2FJ7 - chains I and B of the 10 polymer chains in the assembly; structure by X-ray diffraction, 3.20 A resolution.

== Chain I ==
Molecule: 147 bp DNA containing 16 bp poly dA element
Sequence (147 nucleotides; numbered 1 to 147; the number before each row is that of its first residue):
     1 ATCAATATCC ACCTGCACAT TCTACCAAAA GTGTCAAAAA AAAAAAAAAA ATCATGATAA
    61 GCTAATTTGG CTGACTCAGC TGAACATGCC TTTTGATGGA GCAGTTTCCA AATACACTTT
   121 TGGTAGTATC TGCAGGTGGA TATTGAT

== Chain B ==
Protein: Histone H4
Organism: Xenopus laevis
Reference sequence: P62799 (H4_XENLA); residue numbers follow UniProt; this construct covers 1-102
Sequence (102 residues; numbered 1 to 102; the number before each row is that of its first residue):
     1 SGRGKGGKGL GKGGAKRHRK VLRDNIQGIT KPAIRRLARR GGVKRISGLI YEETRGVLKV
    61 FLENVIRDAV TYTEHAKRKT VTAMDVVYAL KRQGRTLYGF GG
Unresolved in the structure: 1-23

== Chain I / chain B interface ==
Residue-residue contacts (12; chain I residue first):
  DT81(I) - Arg45(B)  hydrogen bond to the sugar
  DT81(I) - Ile46(B)  sugar contact
  DT81(I) - Ser47(B)  hydrogen bond to the phosphate
  DT81(I) - Gly48(B)  hydrogen bond to the phosphate
  DG82(I) - Arg35(B)  salt bridge to the phosphate
  DG82(I) - Arg45(B)  sugar contact
  DG82(I) - Ile46(B)  phosphate contact
  DG101(I) - Lys79(B)  salt bridge to the phosphate
  DG101(I) - Thr80(B)  hydrogen bond to the phosphate
  DC102(I) - Arg78(B)  phosphate contact
  DC102(I) - Lys79(B)  hydrogen bond to the phosphate
  DC102(I) - Thr80(B)  hydrogen bond to the phosphate
Also at the interface, not in a pair above, chain I (5 interface residues in all): DC80

== In short ==
5 residues of chain I face 8 of chain B across their interface; the contacts include 6 hydrogen bonds and 2
salt bridges. Polar pairs include DT81(I)-Arg45(B), DT81(I)-Ser47(B) and DT81(I)-Gly48(B).
Here chain I is 147 bp DNA containing 16 bp poly dA element and chain B is Histone H4 (Xenopus laevis). Entry
2FJ7 (Crystal structure of Nucleosome Core Particle Containing a Poly (dA.dT) Sequence Element) was determined
by X-ray diffraction.
